Entry 1REY (X-ray diffraction, 1.70 A resolution); this record covers chain A.

# Chain A
Protein: Lysozyme
Organism: Homo sapiens
Notes: EC 3.2.1.17
UniProt: P00695 (LYC_HUMAN); residues 1-130 here correspond to UniProt positions 19-148 (UniProt number = residue number + 18)
Sequence (130 residues; each row starts with the number of its first residue):
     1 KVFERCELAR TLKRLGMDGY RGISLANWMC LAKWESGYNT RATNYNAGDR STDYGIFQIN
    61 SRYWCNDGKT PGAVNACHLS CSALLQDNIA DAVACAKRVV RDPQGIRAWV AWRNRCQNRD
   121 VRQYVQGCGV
Disulfide bonds: Cys-6/Cys-128, Cys-30/Cys-116, Cys-65/Cys-81, Cys-77/Cys-95

# Overview
Chain A is Lysozyme (Homo sapiens); the structure, Human lysozyme-n,n'-diacetylchitobiose complex, was
determined by X-ray diffraction, deposited together with 1REX and 1REZ.
